PDB entry 1YFT | X-ray diffraction, 2.23 A resolution | chain A

# Chain A
Protein: Alanyl-tRNA synthetase
From: Aquifex aeolicus
Notes: EC 6.1.1.7
Reference sequence: O67323 (SYA_AQUAE); residues 0-453 here correspond to UniProt positions 1-454 (UniProt number = residue number + 1)
Chain sequence (465 residues; numbered 0 to 464; the number before each row is that of its first residue; numbering starts at 0):
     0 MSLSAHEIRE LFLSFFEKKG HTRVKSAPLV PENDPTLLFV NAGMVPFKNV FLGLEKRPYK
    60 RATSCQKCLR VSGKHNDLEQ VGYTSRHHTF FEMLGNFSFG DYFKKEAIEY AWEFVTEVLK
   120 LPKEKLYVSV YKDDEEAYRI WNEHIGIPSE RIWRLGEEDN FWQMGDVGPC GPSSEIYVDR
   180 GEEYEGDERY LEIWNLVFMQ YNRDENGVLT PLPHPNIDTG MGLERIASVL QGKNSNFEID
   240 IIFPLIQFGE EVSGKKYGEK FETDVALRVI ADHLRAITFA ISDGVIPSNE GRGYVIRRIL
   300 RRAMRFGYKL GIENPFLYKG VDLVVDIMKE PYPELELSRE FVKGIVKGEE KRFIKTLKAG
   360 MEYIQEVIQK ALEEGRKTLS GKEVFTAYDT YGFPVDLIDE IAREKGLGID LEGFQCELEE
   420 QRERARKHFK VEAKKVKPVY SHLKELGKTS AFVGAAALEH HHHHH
Not modelled in the structure: 0, 428-436, 458-464
Differences from the reference sequence: cloning artifact (454-458); expression tag (459-464)
Ligand contacts: glycine (GLY): Met-43, Arg-69, Met-92, Trp-161, Asn-194, Val-196, Asp-217
Reported in the primary citation:
  - binding site for glycine: Arg-69, Met-92, Trp-161, Asn-194, Asp-217

# Overview
Ligands of chain A: glycine. The paper reports a binding site for glycine at Arg-69, Met-92 and Trp-161 among
others.
Chain A is Alanyl-tRNA synthetase (Aquifex aeolicus); the structure, The crystal structure of the catalytic
fragment of alanyl-tRNA synthetase in complex wtih glycine, was determined by X-ray diffraction, deposited
together with 1YFR, 1YFS and 1YGB.
